PDB entry 6ZZ6 | electron microscopy, 3.40 A resolution | chains A and D of the 6 polymer chains in the assembly

# Chain A
Name: Structural maintenance of chromosomes protein 1
Source organism: Saccharomyces cerevisiae (strain ATCC 204508 / S288c)
UniProt: P32908 (SMC1_YEAST); numbering as in UniProt; present here: 2-71, 87-195, 1044-1224
Chain sequence (360 residues; each row starts with the number of its first residue; note: 863 numbers in that range are skipped by the numbering (no residue carries them; nothing is unmodelled there)):
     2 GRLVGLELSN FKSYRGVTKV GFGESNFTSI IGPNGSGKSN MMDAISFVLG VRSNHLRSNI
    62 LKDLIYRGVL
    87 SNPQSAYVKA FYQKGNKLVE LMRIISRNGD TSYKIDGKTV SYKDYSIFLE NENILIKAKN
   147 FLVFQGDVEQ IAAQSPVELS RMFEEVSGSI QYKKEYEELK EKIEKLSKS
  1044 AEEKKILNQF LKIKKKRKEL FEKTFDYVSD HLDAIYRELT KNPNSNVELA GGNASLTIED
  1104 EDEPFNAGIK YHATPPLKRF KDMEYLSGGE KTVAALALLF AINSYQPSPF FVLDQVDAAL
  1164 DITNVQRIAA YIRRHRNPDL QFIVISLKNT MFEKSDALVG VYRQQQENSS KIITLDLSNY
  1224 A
Construct notes: conflict Gln1158 (Glu in P32908)
UniProt features mapped onto this chain:
  - binding site (ATP): Gly33 to Ser40
  - mutagenesis: Ser173 (S173L: In temperature-sensitive mutant SMC1-2)
  - motif: Lys1057 to Lys1061 (Nuclear localization signal)
Metal / ion sites: Mg2+: Ser40, Gln151 (together with ATP)
Residues lining bound ligands:
  - ATP (adenosine-5'-triphosphate), molecule 1: Lys13, Ser14, Asn35, Gly36, Ser37, Gly38, Lys39, Ser40, Asn41, Arg58, Asp64, Leu65, Ile66, Tyr67, Arg68, Gln151, Gln1158, Arg1206
  - ATP, molecule 2: Lys1121, Lys1124, Tyr1128, Leu1129, Ser1130, Gly1131, Gly1132, Glu1133
From the paper describing this entry:
  - binding site for the 34-nt DNA strand: Arg113

# Chain D
Name: Sister chromatid cohesion protein 2
Source organism: Saccharomyces cerevisiae (strain ATCC 204508 / S288c)
UniProt: Q04002 (SCC2_YEAST); numbering as in UniProt (aligned over 1-1493)
Chain sequence (1493 residues; numbered 1 to 1493; the number before each row is that of its first residue):
     1 MSYPGKDKNI PGRIIEALED LPLSYLVPKD GLAALVNAPM RVSLPFDKTI FTSADDGRDV
    61 NINVLGTANS TTSSIKNEAE KERLVFKRPS NFTSSANSVD YVPTNFLEGL SPLAQSVLST
   121 HKGLNDSINI EKKSEIVSRP EAKHKLESVT SNAGNLSFND NSSNKKTKTS TGVTMTQANL
   181 AEQYLNDLKN ILDIVGFDQN SAEIGNIEYW LQLPNKKFVL TTNCLTKLQM TIKNITDNPQ
   241 LSNSIEITWL LRLLDVMVCN IKFSKSSLKM GLDDSMLRYI ALLSTIVLFN IFLLGKNDSN
   301 LHRESYIMEP VNFLSDLIES LKILTIEYGS LKIEFDTFQE ALELLPKYIR NGPFLDDNVT
   361 AKLVYIFSDL LMNNDIEATT NIQFQSFWDN VKRISSDILV SLFGSFDQQR GFIIEELLSH
   421 IEKLPTKRIQ KKLRKVGNQN IYITDFTFTL MSMLENINCY SFCNQMKDIA PENIDLLKNE
   481 YKKQEEFLFN IVEHINDTIL ERFFKNPSAL RYVIDNFVQD LLLLISSPQW PVTEKILSSL
   541 LKRLLSVYSP SMQVSANIET ICLQLIGNIG STIFDIKCST RDHEDNNLIK MINYPETLPH
   601 FFKSFEECIA YNETIKCRRS ATRFLWNLRL GTILILEEYT KDAKEQIITV DNELKKILEQ
   661 IKDGGLGPEL ENREADFSTI KLDYFSILHA FELLNLYDPY LKLILSLLAK DKIKLRSTAI
   721 KCLSMLASKD KVILSNPMVK ETIHRRLNDS SASVKDAILD LVSINSSYFE FYQQINNNYN
   781 DDSIMVRKHV LRINEKMYDE TNDIVTKVYV IARILMKIED EEDNIIDMAR LILLNRWILK
   841 VHEVLDQPEK LKEISSSVLL VMSRVAIMNE KCSQLFDLFL NFYLLNKEAH SKEAYDKITH
   901 VLTILTDFLV QKIVELNSDD TNEKNSIVDK QNFLNLLAKF ADSTVSFLTK DHITALYPYM
   961 VSDEKSDFHY YILQVFRCTF EKLANFKQKF LYDLETTLLS RLPKMNVREI DEAMPLIWSV
  1021 ATHRHDTARV AKACSSCLSH LHPYINKANN EEAAIVVDGK LQRLIYLSTG FARFCFPKPS
  1081 NDKIAFLQEG ETLYEHITKC LLVLSKDKIT HVIRRVAVKN LTKLCGNHPK LFNSRHVLHL
  1141 LDKEFQSDQL DIKLVILESL YDLFLLEERK SVRNTGVNST LSSNSILKKK LLKTNRVEFA
  1201 NDGVCSALAT RFLDNILQLC LLRDLKNSLV AIRLLKLILK FGYTNPSHSI PTVIALFAST
  1261 SQYIRHVAYE LLEDLFEKYE TLVFSSLSRG VTKAIHYSIH TDEKYYYKHD HFLSLLEKLC
  1321 GTGKKNGPKF FKVLKRIMQS YLDDITDLTS TNSSVQKSIF VLCTNISNIT FVSQYDLVSL
  1381 LKTIDLTTDR LKEVIMDEIG DNVSSLSVSE EKLSGIILIQ LSLQDLGTYL LHLYGLRDDV
  1441 LLLDIVEESE LKNKQLPAKK PDISKFSAQL ENIEQYSSNG KLLTYFRKHV KDT
Not modelled in the structure: 1-220, 237-249, 263-277, 292-303, 323-335, 374-385, 437-438, 467-472, 590-596, 635-646, 663-677, 918-926, 964-965, 1050-1058, 1079-1089, 1185-1202, 1343-1354, 1399-1412, 1435-1447, 1456-1465, 1476-1493
UniProt features mapped onto this chain:
  - modified residue: Ser43 (Phosphoserine), Thr67 (Phosphothreonine), Ser74 (Phosphoserine), Ser127 (Phosphoserine), Ser157 (Phosphoserine), Ser162 (Phosphoserine), Ser163 (Phosphoserine), Thr231 (Phosphothreonine), Thr236 (Phosphothreonine), Ser305 (Phosphoserine), Ser320 (Phosphoserine), Thr360 (Phosphothreonine), Ser753 (Phosphoserine), Ser1179 (Phosphoserine), Ser1182 (Phosphoserine), Ser1183 (Phosphoserine), Ser1185 (Phosphoserine)
  - mutagenesis: Thr67 (T67A: In scc2-8A; mimics unphosphorylated form and leads to novel phosphorylation sites at Ser-43, Ser-74, Ser-162, Ser-360, Ser-1179 and Ser-1183; when associated with A-127; A-157; A-163; A-231 ...), Ser127 (S127A: In scc2-8A; mimics unphosphorylated form and leads to novel phosphorylation sites at Ser-43, Ser-74, Ser-162, Ser-360, Ser-1179 and Ser-1183; when associated with A-67; A-157; A-163; A-231 ...), Ser157 (S157A: In scc2-8A; mimics unphosphorylated form and leads to novel phosphorylation sites at Ser-43, Ser-74, Ser-162, Ser-360, Ser-1179 and Ser-1183; when associated with A-67; A-127; A-163; A-231 ...), Ser163 (S163A: In scc2-8A; mimics unphosphorylated form and leads to novel phosphorylation sites at Ser-43, Ser-74, Ser-162, Ser-360, Ser-1179 and Ser-1183; when associated with A-67; A-127; A-157; A-231 ...), Thr231 (T231A: In scc2-8A; mimics unphosphorylated form and leads to novel phosphorylation sites at Ser-43, Ser-74, Ser-162, Ser-360, Ser-1179 and Ser-1183; when associated with A-67; A-127; A-157; A-163 ...), Thr236 (T236A: In scc2-8A; mimics unphosphorylated form and leads to novel phosphorylation sites at Ser-43, Ser-74, Ser-162, Ser-360, Ser-1179 and Ser-1183; when associated with A-67; A-127; A-157; A-163 ...), Ser305 (S305A: In scc2-8A; mimics unphosphorylated form and leads to novel phosphorylation sites at Ser-43; S-74; S-162; S-360; S-1179 and Ser-1183; when associated with A-67; A-127; A-157; A-163; A-231 ...), Ser320 (S320A: In scc2-8A; mimics unphosphorylated form and leads to novel phosphorylation sites at S-43; S-74; S-162; S-360; S-1179 and S-1183; when associated with A-67; A-127; A-157; A-163; A-231 ...), Ser753 (S753E: Mimics constitutive phosphorylation and causes inviability through protein instability), Ser1182 (S1182E: In scc2-CE; mimics constitutive phosphorylation, retains normal SCC2-SCC4 interactions and chromatin association, but exhibits decreased viability, sensitivity to genotoxic agents methyl ...), Ser1185 (S1185E: In scc2-CE; mimics constitutive phosphorylation, retains normal SCC2-SCC4 interactions and chromatin association, but exhibits decreased viability, sensitivity to genotoxic agents methyl ...)
From the paper describing this entry:
  - binding site for the 34-nt DNA strand: Ser508, Lys714, Lys721, Lys1324

# How chain A and chain D interact
Pairs across the interface - 28 pairs, chain A then chain D:
  Glu1091(A) - Leu1138(D)
  Glu1091(A) - Arg1211(D)  salt bridge
  Leu1092(A) - Phe1132(D)  hydrophobic
  Leu1092(A) - Leu1138(D)  hydrophobic
  Leu1092(A) - Val1204(D)  hydrophobic
  Leu1092(A) - Ala1207(D)
  Leu1092(A) - Leu1208(D)  hydrophobic
  Leu1092(A) - Arg1211(D)
  Asn1096(A) - Thr1210(D)
  Ser1098(A) - His1248(D)
  Ile1101(A) - Arg1289(D)  hydrogen bond (backbone-side chain)
  Glu1102(A) - Ser1285(D)
  Asp1103(A) - Arg1336(D)  salt bridge
  Glu1104(A) - Ser1288(D)
  Glu1104(A) - Arg1289(D)
  Glu1104(A) - Thr1292(D)  hydrogen bond
  Asp1105(A) - Ser1340(D)  hydrogen bond
  Lys1113(A) - Leu1282(D)
  His1115(A) - Asn1245(D)  hydrogen bond
  Arg1122(A) - Glu1168(D)  salt bridge
  Arg1122(A) - Phe1241(D)
  Arg1122(A) - Gly1242(D)
  Arg1122(A) - Tyr1243(D)
  Phe1123(A) - Gly1242(D)
  Phe1123(A) - Asn1245(D)
  Phe1123(A) - Pro1246(D)
  Phe1123(A) - Tyr1279(D)
  Phe1123(A) - Leu1282(D)  hydrophobic
Also at the interface, not in a pair above, chain A (17 interface residues in all): Ala1093, Thr1100, Pro1119, Lys1124
Also at the interface, not in a pair above, chain D (25 interface residues in all): Asn1133, Ser1206, Thr1244
Interface features reported in the paper:
  - interface residues, chain A: Gly1095(A)

# Overview
Chain A and chain D form an interface of 17 and 25 residues respectively; the contacts include 4 hydrogen
bonds and 3 salt bridges. Among the polar pairs are Glu1091(A)-Arg1211(D), Asp1103(A)-Arg1336(D) and
Arg1122(A)-Glu1168(D). From the paper: a binding site for the 34-nt DNA strand at Arg113(A) and Ser508(D)
among others; the interface residue Gly1095(A).
Chain A is Structural maintenance of chromosomes protein 1 and chain D is Sister chromatid cohesion protein 2,
both from Saccharomyces cerevisiae (strain ATCC 204508 / S288c); the structure, Cryo-EM structure of
S.cerevisiae cohesin-Scc2-DNA complex, was determined by electron microscopy.
